PDB entry 3AZU | X-ray diffraction, 2.10 A resolution | chains A and B of the 4 polymer chains in the assembly

== Chain A (and B) ==
Name: Azurin
From: Pseudomonas aeruginosa
Notes: chain B of this document is another copy of the same molecule, construct and numbering; everything in this record applies to it too
UniProt: P00282 (AZUR_PSEAE); residues 1-128 here correspond to UniProt positions 21-148 (UniProt number = residue number + 20)
Amino-acid sequence (128 residues; each row starts with the number of its first residue):
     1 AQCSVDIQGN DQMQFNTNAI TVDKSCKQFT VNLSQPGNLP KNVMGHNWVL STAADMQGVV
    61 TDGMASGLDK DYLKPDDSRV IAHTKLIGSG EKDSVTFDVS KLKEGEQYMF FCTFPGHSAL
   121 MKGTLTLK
Disulfide bonds: Cys3-Cys26
Sequence notes: conflict Gln2 (Glu22 in P00282); engineered mutation Gln35 (His55 in P00282)
Ion coordination: Cu ion: His46, Cys112, His117
Curated features (UniProtKB/Swiss-Prot):
  - binding site (Cu cation): His46, Cys112, His117, Met121

== How chain A and chain B interact ==
Pairs across the interface - 6 pairs, chain A then chain B:
  Ala53(A) - Gln57(B)
  Gln57(A) - Met56(B)
  Gln57(A) - Met109(B)
  Gln57(A) - Lys122(B)  hydrogen bond
  Thr61(A) - Gln107(B)  hydrogen bond
  Gln107(A) - Gln57(B)
Other interface residues (no listed pair), chain A (8 interface residues in all): Ala54, Gly58, Asp62, Ala119
Other interface residues (no listed pair), chain B (10 interface residues in all): Ala53, Ala54, Ala119, Leu120, Thr124

== Summary ==
8 residues of chain A face 10 of chain B across their interface; the contacts include 2 hydrogen bonds. Among
the polar pairs are Gln57(A)-Lys122(B) and Thr61(A)-Gln107(B). His46(A), Cys112(A) and His117(A) form the Cu
ion site. UniProt lists 4 Cu cation-binding residues on chain A.
Both chains are Azurin (Pseudomonas aeruginosa). Entry 3AZU (X-ray crystal structure of the two site-specific
mutants HIS35GLN and HIS35LEU of azurin from pseudomonas aeruginosa) was determined by X-ray diffraction (same
publication as 2AZU).
